7R1F - chains A and V of the 6 polymer chains in the assembly; structure by electron microscopy, 2.58 A resolution.

# Chain A
Molecule: Polymerase acidic protein
Organism: Influenza B virus (B/Memphis/13/2003)
Notes: EC 3.1.-.-
UniProtKB: Q5V8Z9 (Q5V8Z9_9INFB); residue numbers follow UniProt; this construct covers 1-726
Sequence (751 residues; row label = number of the first residue in the row; numbers below 1 keep their minus sign (Gly-13 is residue -13)):
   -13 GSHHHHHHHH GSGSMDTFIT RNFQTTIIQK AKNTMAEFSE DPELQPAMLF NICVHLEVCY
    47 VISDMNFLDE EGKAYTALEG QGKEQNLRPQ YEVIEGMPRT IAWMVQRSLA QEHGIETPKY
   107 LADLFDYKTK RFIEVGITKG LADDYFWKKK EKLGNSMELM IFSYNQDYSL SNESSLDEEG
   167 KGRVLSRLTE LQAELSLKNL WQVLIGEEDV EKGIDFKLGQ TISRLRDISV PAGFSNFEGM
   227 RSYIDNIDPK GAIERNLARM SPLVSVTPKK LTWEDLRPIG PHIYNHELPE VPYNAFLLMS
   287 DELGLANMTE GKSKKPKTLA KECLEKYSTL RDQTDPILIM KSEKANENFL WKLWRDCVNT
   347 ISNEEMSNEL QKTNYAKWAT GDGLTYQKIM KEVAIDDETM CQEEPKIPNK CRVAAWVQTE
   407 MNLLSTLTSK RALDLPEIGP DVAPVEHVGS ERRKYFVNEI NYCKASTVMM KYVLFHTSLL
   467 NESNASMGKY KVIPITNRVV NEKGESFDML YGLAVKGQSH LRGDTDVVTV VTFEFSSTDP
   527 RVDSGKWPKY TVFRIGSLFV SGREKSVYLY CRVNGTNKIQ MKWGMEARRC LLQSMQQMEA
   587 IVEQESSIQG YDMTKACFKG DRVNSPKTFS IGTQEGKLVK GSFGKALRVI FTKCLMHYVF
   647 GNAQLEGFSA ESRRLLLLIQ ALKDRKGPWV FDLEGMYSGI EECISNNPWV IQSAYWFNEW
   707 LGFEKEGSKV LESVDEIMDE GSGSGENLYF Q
Unresolved in the structure: -13 to 0, 721-737
Construct notes: expression tag (-13 to 0, 727-737)

# Chain V
Molecule: 5' vRNA
Sequence (14 nucleotides; row label = number of the first residue in the row):
     1 AGUAGUAACA AGAG
Unresolved in the structure: 13-14

# How chain A and chain V interact
Pairs across the interface (43):
  Lys330(A) - A1(V)  hydrogen bond to the sugar
  Lys330(A) - G2(V)  salt bridge to the phosphate
  Trp364(A) - A1(V)  sugar contact
  Ala365(A) - A1(V)  base contact
  Thr366(A) - A1(V)  base contact
  Gly367(A) - A1(V)  base contact
  Gly367(A) - A10(V)  hydrogen bond to the sugar
  Gly367(A) - A11(V)  phosphate contact
  Asp368(A) - A11(V)  phosphate contact
  Gly369(A) - A11(V)  hydrogen bond to the phosphate
  Leu370(A) - A1(V)  base contact
  Leu370(A) - A10(V)  base contact
  Leu370(A) - A11(V)  hydrogen bond to the phosphate
  Thr371(A) - A10(V)  hydrogen bond to the phosphate
  Thr371(A) - A11(V)  hydrogen bond to the phosphate
  Thr371(A) - G12(V)  phosphate contact
  Tyr372(A) - A10(V)  base contact
  Glu389(A) - A8(V)  phosphate contact
  Pro391(A) - U6(V)  sugar contact
  Lys392(A) - G5(V)  base contact
  Ile393(A) - U6(V)  base contact
  Pro394(A) - G5(V)  base contact
  Gln504(A) - A11(V)  base contact
  His506(A) - A11(V)  stacking on the base
  Arg508(A) - A11(V)  hydrogen bond to the base
  Arg508(A) - G12(V)  hydrogen bond to the sugar
  Asp512(A) - C9(V)  sugar contact
  Val513(A) - G2(V)  base contact
  Val513(A) - U3(V)  base contact
  Val513(A) - C9(V)  hydrogen bond to the sugar
  Thr515(A) - A1(V)  hydrogen bond to the base
  Lys535(A) - U3(V)  phosphate contact
  Arg558(A) - U3(V)  salt bridge to the phosphate
  Val559(A) - A1(V)  base contact
  Val559(A) - G2(V)  phosphate contact
  Asn560(A) - G2(V)  sugar contact
  Asn560(A) - U3(V)  sugar contact
  Gly561(A) - G2(V)  sugar contact
  Gly561(A) - U3(V)  hydrogen bond to the sugar
  Thr562(A) - U3(V)  sugar contact
  Gln566(A) - A4(V)  hydrogen bond to the phosphate
  Asn648(A) - G5(V)  base contact
  Asn692(A) - G5(V)  hydrogen bond to the base
Also at the interface, not in a pair above, chain A (32 interface residues in all): Gln388, Gln650
Also at the interface, not in a pair above, chain V (12 interface residues in all): A7

# In short
Chain A and chain V form an interface of 32 and 12 residues respectively; the contacts include 13 hydrogen
bonds, 2 salt bridges and 1 aromatic stacking contact. Among the polar pairs are Arg508(A)-A11(V),
Thr515(A)-A1(V) and Asn692(A)-G5(V).
Here chain A is Polymerase acidic protein (Influenza B virus (B/Memphis/13/2003)) and chain V is 5' vRNA.
Entry 7R1F (Early transcription elongation state of influenza B polymerase backtracked due to double
incoproation of nucleotide analogue ...) was determined by electron microscopy together with 8BDR, 8BE0 and
8BF5 from the same study.
